Entry 2DKB (X-ray diffraction, 2.10 A resolution); this record covers chain A.

[Chain A]
Name: 2,2-dialkylglycine decarboxylase (pyruvate)
Organism: Burkholderia cepacia
Notes: EC 4.1.1.64
Reference sequence: P16932 (DGDA_BURCE); residues 2-433 here correspond to UniProt positions 1-432 (UniProt number = residue number - 1)
Amino-acid sequence (433 residues; row label = number of the first residue in the row):
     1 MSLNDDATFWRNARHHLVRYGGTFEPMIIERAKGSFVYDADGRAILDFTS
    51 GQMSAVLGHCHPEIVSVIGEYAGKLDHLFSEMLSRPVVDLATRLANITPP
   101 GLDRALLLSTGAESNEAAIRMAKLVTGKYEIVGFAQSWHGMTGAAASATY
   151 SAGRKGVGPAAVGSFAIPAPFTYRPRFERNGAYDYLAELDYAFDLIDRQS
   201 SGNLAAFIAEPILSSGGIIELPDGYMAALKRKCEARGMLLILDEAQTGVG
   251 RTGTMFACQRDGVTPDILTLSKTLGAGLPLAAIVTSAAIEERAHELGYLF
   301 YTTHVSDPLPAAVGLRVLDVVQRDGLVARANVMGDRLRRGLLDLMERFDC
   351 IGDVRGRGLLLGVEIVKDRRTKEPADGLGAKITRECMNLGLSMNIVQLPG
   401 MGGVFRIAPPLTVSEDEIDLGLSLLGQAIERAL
Not modelled in the structure: 1-2
Glycans and other covalent adducts: pyridoxal phosphate (PLP) linked to Lys272
Differences from the reference sequence: conflict His15 (Gln14 in P16932), Glu81 (Gly80 in P16932)
Metal / ion sites: Na+ site 1: Leu78, Val305, Asp307; Na+ site 2: Ala95, Thr98, Pro99, Leu102
Residues lining bound ligands: pyridoxal phosphate (PLP): Thr110, Gly111, Ala112, Glu113, Asn115, Trp138, His139, Gly140, Glu210, Asp243, Ala245, Gln246, Ser271, Tyr301, Thr302, Thr303

[Summary]
Covalently linked pyridoxal phosphate: at Lys272. The Na+ site 1 is built by Leu78, Val305 and Asp307. The Na+
site 2 is built by Ala95, Thr98, Pro99 and Leu102.
Chain A is 2,2-dialkylglycine decarboxylase (pyruvate) (Burkholderia cepacia); the structure, Dialkylglycine
decarboxylase structure: bifunctional active site and alkali metal binding sites, was determined by X-ray
diffraction, deposited together with 1DKA.
